Entry 7OCF (electron microscopy, 3.60 A resolution); this record covers chains A and B of the 8 polymer chains in the assembly.

== Chain A ==
Molecule: Isoform Flip of Glutamate receptor 1
From: Rattus norvegicus
UniProt: P19490 (GRIA1_RAT), isoform P19490-2; the construct has insertions or renumbered stretches relative to UniProt, so the offset changes along the chain: -25 to -7 = UniProt 1-19; 2-889 = UniProt 20-907
Sequence (915 residues; numbered -25 to 889; the number before each row is that of its first residue; numbers below 1 keep their minus sign (Met-25 is residue -25)):
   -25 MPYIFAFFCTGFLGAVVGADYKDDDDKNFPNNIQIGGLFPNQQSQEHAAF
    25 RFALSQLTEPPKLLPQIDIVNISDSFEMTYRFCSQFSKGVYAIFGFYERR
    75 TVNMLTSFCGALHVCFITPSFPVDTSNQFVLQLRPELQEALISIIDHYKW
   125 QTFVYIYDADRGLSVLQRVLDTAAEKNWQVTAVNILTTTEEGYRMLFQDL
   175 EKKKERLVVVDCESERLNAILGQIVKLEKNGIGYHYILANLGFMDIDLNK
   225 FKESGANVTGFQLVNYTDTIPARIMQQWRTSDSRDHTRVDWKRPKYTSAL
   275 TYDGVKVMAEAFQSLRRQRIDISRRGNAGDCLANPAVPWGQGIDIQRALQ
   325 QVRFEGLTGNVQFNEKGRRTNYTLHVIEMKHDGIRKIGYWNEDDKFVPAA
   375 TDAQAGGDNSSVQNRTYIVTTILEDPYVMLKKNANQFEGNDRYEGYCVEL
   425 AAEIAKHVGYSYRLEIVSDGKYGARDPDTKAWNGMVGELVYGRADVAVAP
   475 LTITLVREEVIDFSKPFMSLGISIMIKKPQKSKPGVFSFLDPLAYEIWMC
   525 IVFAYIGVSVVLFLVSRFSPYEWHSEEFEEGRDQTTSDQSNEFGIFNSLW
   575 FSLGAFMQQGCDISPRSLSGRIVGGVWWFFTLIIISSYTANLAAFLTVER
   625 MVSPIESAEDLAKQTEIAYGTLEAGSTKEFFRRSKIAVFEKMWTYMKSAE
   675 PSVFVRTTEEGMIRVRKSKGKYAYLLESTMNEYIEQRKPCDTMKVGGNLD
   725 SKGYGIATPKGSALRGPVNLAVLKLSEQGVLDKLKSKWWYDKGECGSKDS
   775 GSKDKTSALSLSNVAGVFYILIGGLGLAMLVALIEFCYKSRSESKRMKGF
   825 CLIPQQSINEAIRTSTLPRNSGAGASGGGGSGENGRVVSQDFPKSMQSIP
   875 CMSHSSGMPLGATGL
Unresolved in the structure: -25 to 389, 552-563, 771-778, 816-889
Sequence notes: insertion (-6 to 1)
Swiss-Prot annotation at these positions:
  - motif: Ala886 to Leu889 (PDZ-binding)
  - binding site (L-glutamate): Pro474, Thr476, Arg481, Ser650, Thr651, Glu701
  - modified residue (Phosphoserine): Ser627, Ser692, Ser831, Ser845
  - lipidation (S-palmitoyl cysteine): Cys585, Cys811
  - glycosylation (N-linked (GlcNAc...) asparagine): Asn45, Asn231, Asn239, Asn345, Asn383, Asn388
Disulfide bonds: Cys714-Cys769
Residues lining bound ligands:
  - cyclothiazide (CYZ), molecule 1: Ile477, Ser493, Ser725, Lys726, Gly727
  - cyclothiazide (CYZ), molecule 2: Lys489, Pro490, Phe491, Met492, Ser493, Leu747, Ser750, Leu755, Asp756, Lys759
  - glutamic acid (GLU): Tyr446, Thr476, Arg481, Gly649, Ser650, Thr651, Leu700, Glu701, Met704, Tyr728
  - 1,2-diacyl-sn-glycero-3-phosphocholine (PC1), molecule 1: Val510, Phe511, Tyr793, Ile794, Gly797, Gly798
  - 1,2-diacyl-sn-glycero-3-phosphocholine (PC1), molecule 2: Phe511, Leu514, Phe570, Leu573, Trp574, Leu577, Ile794
  - 1,2-diacyl-sn-glycero-3-phosphocholine (PC1), molecule 3: Leu514, Tyr519, Trp522, Ile525, Val526, Tyr529, Leu577, Phe580
  - 1,2-diacyl-sn-glycero-3-phosphocholine (PC1), molecule 4: Ile530, Gly568, Ile569, Phe570
  - 1,2-diacyl-sn-glycero-3-phosphocholine (PC1), molecule 5: Ile569, Phe570, Leu573
  - 1,2-diacyl-sn-glycero-3-phosphocholine (PC1), molecule 6: Leu592, Arg595, Ile596, Gly599, Val600, Phe603
  - 1,2-diacyl-sn-glycero-3-phosphocholine (PC1), molecule 7: Tyr793, Ile796, Gly800, Met803, Leu804, Leu807
  - 1,2-diacyl-sn-glycero-3-phosphocholine (PC1), molecule 8: Leu801, Val805, Ile808, Tyr812
What the authors report for this chain:
  - conformationally variable residues: Arg624

== Chain B ==
Molecule: Isoform Flip of Glutamate receptor 2
From: Rattus norvegicus
UniProt: P19491 (GRIA2_RAT), isoform P19491-2; residues -20 to 839 here correspond to UniProt positions 1-860 (UniProt number = residue number + 21)
Sequence (860 residues; numbered -20 to 839; the number before each row is that of its first residue; numbers below 1 keep their minus sign (Met-20 is residue -20)):
   -20 MQKIMHISVLLSPVLWGLIFGVSSNSIQIGGLFPRGADQEYSAFRVGMVQ
    30 FSTSEFRLTPHIDNLEVANSFAVTNAFCSQFSRGVYAIFGFYDKKSVNTI
    80 TSFCGTLHVSFITPSFPTDGTHPFVIQMRPDLKGALLSLIEYYQWDKFAY
   130 LYDSDRGLSTLQAVLDSAAEKKWQVTAINVGNINNDKKDETYRSLFQDLE
   180 LKKERRVILDCERDKVNDIVDQVITIGKHVKGYHYIIANLGFTDGDLLKI
   230 QFGGANVSGFQIVDYDDSLVSKFIERWSTLEEKEYPGAHTATIKYTSALT
   280 YDAVQVMTEAFRNLRKQRIEISRRGNAGDCLANPAVPWGQGVEIERALKQ
   330 VQVEGLSGNIKFDQNGKRINYTINIMELKTNGPRKIGYWSEVDKMVVTLT
   380 ELPSGNDTSGLENKTVVVTTILESPYVMMKKNHEMLEGNERYEGYCVDLA
   430 AEIAKHCGFKYKLTIVGDGKYGARDADTKIWNGMVGELVYGKADIAIAPL
   480 TITLVREEVIDFSKPFMSLGISIMIKKPQKSKPGVFSFLDPLAYEIWMCI
   530 VFAYIGVSVVLFLVSRFSPYEWHTEEFEDGRETQSSESTNEFGIFNSLWF
   580 SLGAFMRQGCDISPRSLSGRIVGGVWWFFTLIIISSYTANLAAFLTVERM
   630 VSPIESAEDLSKQTEIAYGTLDSGSTKEFFRRSKIAVFDKMWTYMRSAEP
   680 SVFVRTTAEGVARVRKSKGKYAYLLESTMNEYIEQRKPCDTMKVGGNLDS
   730 KGYGIATPKGSSLGTPVNLAVLKLSEQGVLDKLKNKWWYDKGECGAKDSG
   780 SKEKTSALSLSNVAGVFYILVGGLGLAMLVALIEFCYKSRAEAKRMKVAK
   830 NPQNINPSSS
Unresolved in the structure: -20 to 394, 550-569, 776-781, 820-839
Sequence notes: variant Arg586 (Gln607 in P19491)
Swiss-Prot annotation at these positions:
  - binding site (L-glutamate): Pro478, Thr480, Arg485, Ser654, Thr655, Glu705
  - site: Arg453 (Interaction with the cone snail toxin Con-ikot-ikot), Ile633 (Crucial to convey clamshell closure to channel opening), Arg660 (Interaction with the cone snail toxin Con-ikot-ikot), Lys752 (Interaction with the cone snail toxin Con-ikot-ikot)
  - modified residue (Phosphoserine): Ser662, Ser696, Ser839
  - lipidation (S-palmitoyl cysteine): Cys589, Cys815
  - glycosylation (N-linked (GlcNAc...) asparagine): Asn235, Asn349, Asn385, Asn392
Disulfide bonds: Cys718-Cys773
Residues lining bound ligands:
  - cyclothiazide (CYZ): Lys493, Pro494, Phe495, Met496, Ser497, Ser754, Leu759, Asp760, Lys763
  - glutamic acid (GLU): Tyr450, Pro478, Leu479, Thr480, Arg485, Leu650, Gly653, Ser654, Thr655, Glu705, Tyr732
  - 1,2-diacyl-sn-glycero-3-phosphocholine (PC1), molecule 1: Val514, Tyr797, Ile798, Gly801, Gly802, Leu805
  - 1,2-diacyl-sn-glycero-3-phosphocholine (PC1), molecule 2: Phe515, Leu518, Tyr523, Phe574, Leu577, Trp578, Leu581, Met585
  - 1,2-diacyl-sn-glycero-3-phosphocholine (PC1), molecule 3: Leu518, Tyr523, Trp526, Met527, Ile529, Val530, Tyr533, Leu581, Phe584, Met585
  - 1,2-diacyl-sn-glycero-3-phosphocholine (PC1), molecule 4: Tyr533, Ile534, Ile573, Phe574, Leu577
  - 1,2-diacyl-sn-glycero-3-phosphocholine (PC1), molecule 5: Ile534, Val538, Phe541, Arg545, Gly572, Ile573
  - 1,2-diacyl-sn-glycero-3-phosphocholine (PC1), molecule 6: Leu596, Arg599, Ile600, Gly603, Val604, Phe607
  - 1,2-diacyl-sn-glycero-3-phosphocholine (PC1), molecule 7: Tyr797, Val800, Gly801, Gly804, Met807, Leu808, Leu811
What the authors report for this chain:
  - conformationally variable residues (side-chain flip): Arg586, Cys589, Leu624, Arg628

== Chain A / chain B interface ==
Residue-residue contacts (72):
  Thr478(A) with Leu751(B); Glu755(B), hydrogen bond
  Leu479(A) with Leu748(B); Leu751(B), hydrophobic; Lys752(B)
  Glu482(A) with Leu751(B)
  Phe487(A) with Lys493(B)
  Ser488(A) with Lys493(B)
  Lys489(A) with Ser492(B)
  Pro490(A) with Pro494(B)
  Phe513(A) with Phe607(B), hydrophobic; Ile611(B), hydrophobic
  Glu566(A) with Arg594(B), salt bridge
  Phe570(A) with Arg594(B); Ser595(B); Leu596(B), hydrophobic; Arg599(B)
  Asn571(A) with Arg599(B), hydrogen bond
  Trp574(A) with Ser592(B); Arg599(B); Trp606(B), hydrophobic
  Gly578(A) with Trp606(B)
  Met581(A) with Arg586(B); Trp606(B), hydrophobic; Phe607(B), hydrophobic; Leu610(B), hydrophobic
  Gln582(A) with Arg586(B)
  Gln583(A) with Ala583(B), hydrogen bond (side chain-backbone); Arg586(B); Trp606(B); Thr609(B)
  Asp586(A) with Ser592(B), hydrogen bond
  Tyr612(A) with Ile611(B)
  Thr613(A) with Ser614(B), hydrogen bond
  Leu616(A) with Ser614(B); Ser615(B)
  Ala617(A) with Ala618(B), hydrophobic
  Leu620(A) with Ser615(B)
  Thr621(A) with Asn619(B)
  Phe654(A) with Glu755(B)
  Lys726(A) with Glu755(B), salt bridge
  Leu747(A) with Glu486(B)
  Glu751(A) with Phe658(B); Arg661(B)
  Thr780(A) with Phe623(B)
  Ser781(A) with Phe623(B)
  Ala782(A) with Asp519(B); Pro520(B); Phe623(B)
  Leu783(A) with Pro520(B), hydrogen bond (backbone-backbone); Leu521(B), hydrophobic; Ala522(B), hydrogen bond (backbone-backbone); Ile525(B)
  Ser784(A) with Ile525(B)
  Leu785(A) with Ile525(B); Cys528(B), hydrophobic
  Val791(A) with Phe608(B), hydrophobic; Ile611(B), hydrophobic
  Phe792(A) with Cys528(B), hydrophobic; Phe608(B), hydrophobic
  Leu795(A) with Ala532(B), hydrophobic; Val536(B), hydrophobic; Val604(B), hydrophobic
  Gly798(A) with Ile600(B)
  Leu799(A) with Val601(B), hydrophobic
  Leu801(A) with Ile600(B), hydrophobic
  Ala802(A) with Ser597(B); Val601(B), hydrophobic
  Val805(A) with Leu596(B), hydrophobic
  Ala806(A) with Ser547(B), hydrogen bond (backbone-side chain); Ser597(B)
  Phe810(A) with Phe546(B)
Interface residues without a listed pair, chain A (53 interface residues in all): Leu514, Leu577, Ile609, Ser725, Leu744, Ser750, Lys779, Val788, Ile794, Met803
Interface residues without a listed pair, chain B (56 interface residues in all): Ile481, Thr482, Leu483, Glu487, Glu524, Val539, Val543, Gly582, Pro593, Gly602, Gly603, Ala622, Ser729, Ser754
From the paper, about this interface:
  - interface residues, chain A: Thr780(A)

== In short ==
Chain A and chain B form an interface of 53 and 56 residues respectively, with 8 hydrogen bonds and 2 salt
bridges. Among the polar pairs are Glu566(A)-Arg594(B), Lys726(A)-Glu755(B) and Thr478(A)-Glu755(B). From the
paper: the interface residue Thr780(A); conformational variability at Arg624(A) and Arg586(B) among others.
Here chain A is Isoform Flip of Glutamate receptor 1 and chain B is Isoform Flip of Glutamate receptor 2, both
from Rattus norvegicus. Entry 7OCF (Active state GluA1/A2 AMPA receptor in complex with TARP gamma 8 and CNIH2
(LBD-TMD)) was determined by electron microscopy together with 7OCA, 7OCC, 7OCD and 7OCE from the same study.
